PDB entry 7TQS | electron microscopy, 3.90 A resolution | chains a and e of the 22 polymer chains in the assembly

# Chain a (and e)
Molecule: VP1
Organism: Coxsackievirus A21
Notes: EC 3.4.22.29, 3.6.1.15, 3.4.22.28, 2.7.7.48; chain e of this document is another copy of the same molecule, construct and numbering; everything in this record applies to it too
Reference sequence: Q7T7N6 (Q7T7N6_9ENTO); residues 1-298 here correspond to UniProt positions 582-879 (UniProt number = residue number + 581)
Amino-acid sequence (298 residues; numbered 1 to 298; the number before each row is that of its first residue):
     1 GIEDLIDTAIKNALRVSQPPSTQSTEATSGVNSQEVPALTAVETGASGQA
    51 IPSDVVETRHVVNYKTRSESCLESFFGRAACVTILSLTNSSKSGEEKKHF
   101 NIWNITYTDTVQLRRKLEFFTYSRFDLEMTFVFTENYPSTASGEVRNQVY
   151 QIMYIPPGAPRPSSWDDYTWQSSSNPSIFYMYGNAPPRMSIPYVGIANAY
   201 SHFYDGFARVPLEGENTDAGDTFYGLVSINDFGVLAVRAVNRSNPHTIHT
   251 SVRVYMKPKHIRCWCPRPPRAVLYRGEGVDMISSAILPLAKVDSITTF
Not modelled in the structure: 1-16 (chain e: 1-15)
Sequence notes: conflict Ala290 (Thr871 in Q7T7N6)

# How chain a and chain e interact
Residue-residue contacts (48):
  Glu144(a) with Tyr137(e); Ser142(e), hydrogen bond (backbone-side chain); Gly143(e); Glu144(e)
  Val145(a) with Tyr137(e), hydrophobic
  Arg146(a) with Glu135(e), salt bridge; Tyr137(e), hydrogen bond; Val145(e), hydrogen bond (side chain-backbone); Arg146(e); Ile248(e)
  Asn147(a) with Tyr182(e), hydrogen bond (backbone-side chain)
  Val149(a) with Phe133(e); Tyr182(e)
  Gln171(a) with Ala80(e); Cys81(e), hydrogen bond (backbone-backbone); Thr110(e); Gln112(e), hydrogen bond (side chain-backbone)
  Ser172(a) with Ala79(e); Gln112(e)
  Ser173(a) with Arg78(e); Ala80(e); Gln112(e), hydrogen bond; Lys116(e), hydrogen bond (backbone-side chain)
  Ser174(a) with Arg78(e), hydrogen bond (backbone-side chain); Lys116(e), hydrogen bond
  Pro176(a) with Arg78(e)
  Phe179(a) with Tyr255(e)
  Met181(a) with Tyr180(e); Gly183(e); Asn184(e); Ala185(e), hydrophobic; Pro186(e)
  Arg238(a) with Arg253(e)
  Val240(a) with Thr134(e), hydrogen bond (backbone-side chain); Arg253(e), hydrogen bond (backbone-side chain)
  Asn241(a) with Thr134(e); Glu135(e), hydrogen bond (side chain-backbone); Tyr182(e)
  Arg242(a) with Asn136(e); His249(e); Ser251(e)
  Ser243(a) with Asn136(e), hydrogen bond (backbone-side chain); Tyr137(e)
  Asn244(a) with Asn136(e); Tyr137(e), hydrogen bond (side chain-backbone)
  Pro245(a) with Ser139(e); Thr140(e)
  His246(a) with Ser142(e)
Other interface residues (no listed pair), chain a (25 interface residues in all): Gly143, Tyr168, Thr169, Asn175, Asn184
Other interface residues (no listed pair), chain e (36 interface residues in all): Val111, Leu113, Val132, Ala141, Asn147, Gln148

# In short
The interface between chain a and chain e involves 25 residues on one side and 36 on the other; the contacts
include 15 hydrogen bonds and 1 salt bridge. Polar pairs include Arg146(a)-Glu135(e), Glu144(a)-Ser142(e) and
Arg146(a)-Tyr137(e).
Chain a and chain e are both VP1 (Coxsackievirus A21); the structure, Coxsackievirus A21 capsid subdomain in
complex with mouse polyclonal antibody pAbC-3, was determined by electron microscopy (same publication as 7TQT
and 7TQU).
